Entry 3UTS (X-ray diffraction, 2.71 A resolution); this record covers chains D and E of the 5 polymer chains in the assembly.

Chain D:
Molecule: 1E6 TCR Alpha Chain
From: Homo sapiens
Sequence (201 residues; row label = number of the first residue in the row):
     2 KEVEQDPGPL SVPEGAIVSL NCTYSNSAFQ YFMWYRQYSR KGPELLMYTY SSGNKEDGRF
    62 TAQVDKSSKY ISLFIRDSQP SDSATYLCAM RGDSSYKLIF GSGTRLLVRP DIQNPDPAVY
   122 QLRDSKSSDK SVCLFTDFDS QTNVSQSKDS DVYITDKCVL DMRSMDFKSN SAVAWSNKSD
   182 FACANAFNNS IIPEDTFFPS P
Unresolved in the structure: 202
Cystine bridges: Cys-23/Cys-89, Cys-134/Cys-184

Chain E:
Molecule: 1E6 TCR Beta Chain
From: Homo sapiens
Sequence (246 residues; numbered 1 to 246; the number before each row is that of its first residue):
     1 DAGVIQSPRH EVTEMGQQVT LRCKPISGHD YLFWYRQTMM RGLELLIYFN NNVPIDDSGM
    61 PEDRFSAKMP NASFSTLKIQ PSEPRDSAVY FCASSLWEKL AKNIQYFGAG TRLSVLEDLK
   121 NVFPPEVAVF EPSEAEISHT QKATLVCLAT GFYPDHVELS WWVNGKEVHS GVCTDPQPLK
   181 EQPALNDSRY ALSSRLRVSA TFWQDPRNHF RCQVQFYGLS ENDEWTQDRA KPVTQIVSAE
   241 AWGRAD
Cystine bridges: Cys-23/Cys-92, Cys-147/Cys-212

Chain D / chain E interface:
Residue-residue contacts (82; chain D residue first):
  Tyr-32(D) with Asn-103(E)
  Met-34(D) with Asn-103(E)
  Tyr-36(D) with Phe-107(E), hydrophobic
  Gln-38(D) with Gln-37(E), hydrogen bond
  Ser-40(D) with Pro-176(E); Gln-177(E)
  Arg-41(D) with Arg-112(E); Asp-155(E), salt bridge; Gln-177(E), hydrogen bond; Pro-178(E)
  Gly-43(D) with Phe-91(E)
  Pro-44(D) with Leu-43(E), hydrophobic
  Leu-46(D) with Asn-103(E); Ile-104(E), hydrophobic
  Tyr-49(D) with Lys-102(E); Asn-103(E)
  Arg-92(D) with Leu-100(E); Asn-103(E), hydrogen bond
  Ser-96(D) with Tyr-48(E); Asp-56(E), hydrogen bond
  Tyr-97(D) with Tyr-31(E), hydrophobic; Tyr-48(E), hydrogen bond (backbone-side chain); Trp-97(E); Leu-100(E), hydrophobic
  Lys-98(D) with Leu-45(E); Tyr-48(E); Asp-56(E); Ser-58(E), hydrogen bond; Gly-59(E)
  Leu-99(D) with Gln-105(E)
  Phe-101(D) with Tyr-35(E), hydrophobic; Leu-43(E), hydrophobic
  Asp-117(D) with His-139(E), salt bridge; Thr-140(E)
  Tyr-121(D) with Ser-133(E); Glu-136(E); His-139(E), hydrogen bond; Thr-140(E)
  Gln-122(D) with Ser-133(E), hydrogen bond (backbone-side chain)
  Leu-123(D) with Phe-130(E); Glu-131(E); Pro-132(E), hydrophobic; Ser-133(E); Thr-144(E); Val-146(E), hydrophobic
  Arg-124(D) with Phe-130(E); Glu-131(E), salt bridge; Pro-132(E), hydrogen bond (side chain-backbone)
  Asp-125(D) with Val-129(E); Phe-130(E)
  Ser-126(D) with Val-129(E), hydrogen bond (backbone-backbone); Glu-131(E); Glu-240(E), hydrogen bond (side chain-backbone); Ala-241(E)
  Lys-127(D) with Glu-240(E)
  Ser-132(D) with Phe-130(E)
  Val-133(D) with Phe-130(E), hydrophobic
  Leu-135(D) with Thr-144(E)
  Thr-137(D) with Arg-197(E), hydrogen bond
  Asp-138(D) with Arg-197(E), salt bridge
  Tyr-154(D) with Glu-181(E)
  Thr-156(D) with Asp-175(E); Ser-193(E); Arg-195(E), hydrogen bond
  Asp-157(D) with Arg-195(E)
  Cys-159(D) with Cys-173(E), disulfide; Thr-174(E); Arg-195(E)
  Val-160(D) with Cys-173(E), hydrogen bond (backbone-side chain)
  Leu-161(D) with Gly-171(E); Val-172(E); Cys-173(E)
  Asp-162(D) with Ser-170(E); Gly-171(E), hydrogen bond (backbone-backbone)
  Met-163(D) with Arg-197(E)
  Arg-164(D) with Ser-170(E)
  Phe-168(D) with Lys-142(E)
  Ser-170(D) with Arg-197(E)
  Ser-172(D) with Arg-195(E), hydrogen bond (backbone-side chain)
  Ala-173(D) with Arg-195(E)
  Trp-176(D) with Leu-148(E), hydrophobic
  Phe-199(D) with His-139(E)
Interface residues without a listed pair, chain D (52 interface residues in all): Lys-42, Leu-88, Lys-131, Ile-155, Ser-165, Met-166, Val-174, Thr-197
Interface residues without a listed pair, chain E (53 interface residues in all): Phe-33, Ala-128, Ala-135, Thr-150, Leu-179, Ala-191, Val-198
Inter-chain disulfides: Cys-159(D)/Cys-173(E)

Summary:
52 residues of chain D and 53 residues of chain E are in contact, with 1 disulfide bond, 16 hydrogen bonds and
4 salt bridges. Polar pairs include Arg-41(D)/Asp-155(E), Asp-117(D)/His-139(E) and Arg-124(D)/Glu-131(E).
Here chain D is 1E6 TCR Alpha Chain and chain E is 1E6 TCR Beta Chain, both from Homo sapiens. Entry 3UTS
(1E6-A*0201-ALWGPDPAAA Complex, Monoclinic) was determined by X-ray diffraction, deposited together with 3UTP,
3UTQ and 3UTT.
